5B24 - chains A and J of the 10 polymer chains in the assembly; structure by X-ray diffraction, 3.60 A resolution.

== Chain A ==
Name: Histone H3.1
Source organism: Homo sapiens
Reference sequence: P68431 (H31_HUMAN); residues 0-135 here correspond to UniProt positions 1-136 (UniProt number = residue number + 1)
Amino-acid sequence (139 residues; each row starts with the number of its first residue; numbers below 1 keep their minus sign (Gly-3 is residue -3)):
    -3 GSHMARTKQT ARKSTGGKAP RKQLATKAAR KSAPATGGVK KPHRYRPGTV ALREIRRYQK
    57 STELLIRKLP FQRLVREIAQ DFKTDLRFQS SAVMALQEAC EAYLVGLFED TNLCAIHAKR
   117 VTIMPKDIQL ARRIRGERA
Unresolved in the structure: -3 to 37, 135
Construct notes: expression tag (-3 to -1)
UniProt features mapped onto this chain:
  - modified residue: Arg2 (Asymmetric dimethylarginine), Thr3 (Phosphothreonine), Lys4 (Allysine), Gln5 (5-glutamyl dopamine), Thr6 (Phosphothreonine), Arg8 (Citrulline), Lys9 (N6,N6,N6-trimethyllysine), Ser10 (ADP-ribosylserine), Thr11 (Phosphothreonine), Lys14 (N6-(2-hydroxyisobutyryl)lysine), Arg17 (Asymmetric dimethylarginine), Lys18 (N6-(2-hydroxyisobutyryl)lysine), Lys23 (N6-(2-hydroxyisobutyryl)lysine), Arg26 (Citrulline), Lys27 (N6,N6,N6-trimethyllysine), Ser28 (ADP-ribosylserine), Lys36 (N6,N6,N6-trimethyllysine), Lys37 (N6-methyllysine), Tyr41 (Phosphotyrosine), Lys56 (N6,N6,N6-trimethyllysine) and 8 more in UniProt
  - lipidation: Lys18 (N6-decanoyllysine)

== Chain J ==
Molecule: 145-nt DNA strand
Source organism: Homo sapiens
Sequence (145 nucleotides; each row starts with the number of its first residue):
   146 ATCAATATCC ACCTGCAGAT TCTACCAAAA GTGTATTTGG AAACTGCTCC ATCAAAAGGC
   206 ATGTTCAGCT GAATTCAGCT GAACATGCCT TTTGATGGAG CAGTTTCCAA ATACACXTTG
   266 GTAGAATCTG CAGGTGGATA TTGAT
Modified positions: TTD (cis-syn cyclobutane thymine dimer) at position 262

== How chain A and chain J interact ==
Residue-residue contacts (28; chain A residue first):
  His39(A) - DT151(J)  phosphate contact
  His39(A) - DA152(J)  phosphate contact
  Arg40(A) - DA228(J)  hydrogen bond to the base
  Arg40(A) - DC229(J)  sugar contact
  Tyr41(A) - DA152(J)  phosphate contact
  Tyr41(A) - DT153(J)  sugar contact
  Tyr41(A) - DA228(J)  sugar contact
  Tyr41(A) - DC229(J)  hydrogen bond to the phosphate
  Arg42(A) - DA228(J)  sugar contact
  Pro43(A) - DA227(J)  phosphate contact
  Pro43(A) - DA228(J)  sugar contact
  Gly44(A) - DA227(J)  hydrogen bond to the phosphate
  Gly44(A) - DA228(J)  hydrogen bond to the phosphate
  Thr45(A) - DA228(J)  hydrogen bond to the phosphate
  Val46(A) - DA228(J)  hydrogen bond to the phosphate
  Ala47(A) - DA228(J)  hydrogen bond to the phosphate
  Arg49(A) - DT153(J)  phosphate contact
  Arg49(A) - DC154(J)  salt bridge to the phosphate
  Lys56(A) - DC155(J)  salt bridge to the phosphate
  Arg63(A) - DT237(J)  phosphate contact
  Lys64(A) - DT237(J)  hydrogen bond to the phosphate
  Leu65(A) - DT237(J)  hydrogen bond to the phosphate
  Pro66(A) - DT236(J)  phosphate contact
  Arg69(A) - DT236(J)  salt bridge to the phosphate
  Asp81(A) - DC246(J)  phosphate contact
  Arg83(A) - DG245(J)  hydrogen bond to the phosphate
  Arg83(A) - DC246(J)  salt bridge to the phosphate
  Lys115(A) - DA217(J)  salt bridge to the phosphate

== In short ==
19 residues of chain A and 13 residues of chain J are in contact; the contacts include 10 hydrogen bonds and 5
salt bridges. Polar contacts include Arg40(A)-DA228(J), Tyr41(A)-DC229(J) and Gly44(A)-DA227(J).
Here chain A is Histone H3.1 and chain J is a 145-nt DNA strand, both from Homo sapiens. Entry 5B24 (The
crystal structure of the nucleosome containing cyclobutane pyrimidine dimer) was determined by X-ray
diffraction.
